PDB entry 4H44 | X-ray diffraction, 2.70 A resolution | chains A and D of the 8 polymer chains in the assembly

== Chain A ==
Molecule: Cytochrome b6
UniProtKB: P0A384 (CYB6_NOSS1); residue numbers follow UniProt; this construct covers 1-215
Amino-acid sequence (215 residues; row label = number of the first residue in the row):
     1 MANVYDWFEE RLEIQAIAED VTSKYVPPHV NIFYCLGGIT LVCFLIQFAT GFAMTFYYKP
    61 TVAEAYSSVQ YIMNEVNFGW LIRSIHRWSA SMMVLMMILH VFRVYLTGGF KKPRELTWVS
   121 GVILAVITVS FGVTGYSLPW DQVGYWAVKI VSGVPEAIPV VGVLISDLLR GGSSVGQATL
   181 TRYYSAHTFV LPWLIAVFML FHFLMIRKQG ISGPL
Metal / ion sites: heme Fe site 1: H86, H187; heme Fe site 2: H100, H202
Small-molecule neighbours:
  - phosphatidic acid (7PH; (1R)-2-(dodecanoyloxy)-1-[(phosphonooxy)methyl]ethyl tetradecanoate): F78, W80, L81
  - Octadecane (8K6): F44, L45, F48, A49, F52, V190, W193, L194, A196, V197, M199, F203
  - beta-carotene (BCR): I32, F33, C35, I39, M96, L99
  - chlorophyll a (CLA): I98, V101, F102, Y105, W118, I123, A125, V126, V129
  - heme (HEM), molecule 1: K24, V30, N31, Y34, C35, G38, L41, V42, F203, I206, R207, G210, I211
  - heme (HEM), molecule 2: Y34, C35, L36, G37, G38, T40, L41, M93, M97, H100, V101, R103, V104, T107, G109, F110, R114, T117, W118, G121, V122, L124, A125, T128, M199, H202, F203, I206, G210, I211, S212
  - heme (HEM), molecule 3: F44, Q47, F48, G51, F52, M54, T55, Y58, V69, R83, H86, R87, A90, M93, V94, T128, F131, G132, G135, Y136, L138, P139, Y184, H187, T188, F189, P192
  - dioleoyl-phosphatidylcholine (OPC; (7R,17E)-4-hydroxy-N,N,N,7-tetramethyl-7-[(8E)-octadec-8-enoyloxy]-10-oxo-3,5,9-trioxa-4-phosphaheptacos-17-en-1-aminium 4-oxide): I39, C43, M92, M96

== Chain D ==
Molecule: Cytochrome b6-f complex iron-sulfur subunit 1
Notes: EC 1.10.9.1
UniProtKB: Q93SX0 (UCRIA_NOSS1); numbering as in UniProt (aligned over 1-179)
Amino-acid sequence (179 residues; each row starts with the number of its first residue):
     1 MAQFSESVDV PDMGRRQFMN LLTFGTVTGV ALGALYPVVN YFIPPAAGGA GGGTTAKDEL
    61 GNDVSVSKFL ESHNVGDRTL VQGLKGDPTY IVVESKEAIT DYGINAVCTH LGCVVPWNAA
   121 ENKFKCPCHG SQYDATGKVV RGPAPKSLAL SHAKTENDKI VLTSWTETDF RTGEEPWWS
Not modelled in the structure: 1-8, 93-97
Cystine bridges: C113-C128
Metal / ion sites: 2Fe-2S cluster Fe: C108, H110, C126, H129
Small-molecule neighbours:
  - phosphatidic acid (7PH; (1R)-2-(dodecanoyloxy)-1-[(phosphonooxy)methyl]ethyl tetradecanoate): G33, A34, Y36, P37
  - 2Fe-2S cluster (FES): C108, H110, L111, G112, C113, C126, C128, H129, G130, S131, P143

== Chain A / chain D interface ==
Residue-residue contacts - 21 pairs, chain A then chain D:
  F52(A) - F42(D)  hydrophobic
  A53(A) - Y41(D)  hydrogen bond (backbone-side chain)
  A53(A) - F42(D)  hydrophobic
  M54(A) - Y41(D)  hydrogen bond (backbone-side chain)
  F56(A) - F42(D)  hydrophobic
  Y57(A) - Y41(D)  hydrogen bond (side chain-backbone)
  Y57(A) - F42(D)
  Y57(A) - I43(D)
  Y57(A) - P44(D)
  Y57(A) - P45(D)
  Y71(A) - P45(D)
  E75(A) - P45(D)
  V76(A) - Y41(D)  hydrophobic
  V76(A) - P45(D)  hydrophobic
  N77(A) - N40(D)  hydrogen bond (side chain-backbone)
  N77(A) - Y41(D)
  N77(A) - I43(D)  hydrogen bond (side chain-backbone)
  F78(A) - P37(D)  hydrophobic
  F78(A) - N40(D)
  G79(A) - Y41(D)
  I82(A) - Y41(D)  hydrophobic
Also at the interface, not in a pair above, chain A (13 interface residues in all): L81
Also at the interface, not in a pair above, chain D (8 interface residues in all): Y36

== Overview ==
13 residues of chain A and 8 residues of chain D are in contact; the contacts include 5 hydrogen bonds. Polar
contacts include A53(A)-Y41(D), M54(A)-Y41(D) and Y57(A)-Y41(D). Phosphatidic acid is bound between chain A
and chain D.
Chain A is Cytochrome b6 and chain D is Cytochrome b6-f complex iron-sulfur subunit 1; the structure, 2.70 A
Cytochrome b6f Complex Structure From Nostoc PCC 7120, was determined by X-ray diffraction, deposited together
with 4H13.
